8TSH - chains C and G of the 12 polymer chains in the assembly; structure by electron microscopy, 3.10 A resolution.

== Chain C ==
Name: Transport permease protein
From: Caldimonas thermodepolymerans
Reference sequence: A0A2S5T447 (A0A2S5T447_9BURK); residues 4-271 here correspond to UniProt positions 2-269 (UniProt number = residue number - 2)
Chain sequence (274 residues; numbered -2 to 271; the number before each row is that of its first residue; numbers below 1 keep their minus sign (Met-2 is residue -2)):
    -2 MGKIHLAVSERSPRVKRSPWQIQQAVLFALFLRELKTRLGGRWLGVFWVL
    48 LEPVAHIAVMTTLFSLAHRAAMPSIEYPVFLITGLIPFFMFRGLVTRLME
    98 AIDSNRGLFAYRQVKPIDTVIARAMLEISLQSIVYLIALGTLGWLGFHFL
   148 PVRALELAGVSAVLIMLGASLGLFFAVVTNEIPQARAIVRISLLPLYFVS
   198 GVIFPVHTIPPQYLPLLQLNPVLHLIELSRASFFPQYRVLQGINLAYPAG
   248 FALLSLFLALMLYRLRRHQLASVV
Not modelled in the structure: -2 to 11, 271
Differences from the reference sequence: initiating methionine (-2); expression tag (-1 to 3)
From the paper describing this entry:
  - mutagenesis - R89K: decreased stability

== Chain G ==
Name: Capsular biosynthesis protein
From: Caldimonas thermodepolymerans
Reference sequence: A0A2S5T4A0 (A0A2S5T4A0_9BURK); residues 3-371 here correspond to UniProt positions 2-370 (UniProt number = residue number - 1)
Chain sequence (390 residues; numbered -2 to 387; the number before each row is that of its first residue; numbers below 1 keep their minus sign (Met-2 is residue -2)):
    -2 MGKIHMKLVSRLTAKRLQWALVYLPMLVATVYFLVFSADRYVSESVITVR
    48 QTSSNAPTGGMSGAALLLAGLTPASREDTCYLQTYIHSMGLLQKLDQQLK
    98 LREHFGTPLRDPLFRLWGGTSQEWFLEYYRSRVEVLMDDICGLLTVRVQG
   148 FEPEFAQALNRAILEESERFVNELSHRMAREQGQFAEAELERATARLQEA
   198 KRQLIAFQAKHKLLDPLAQAQATGTLTAELQAALTRQEAELRNALTYLNE
   248 DSYQVKALRSQINALRQQIDEERLRATAGKNGDRINAVAAEFHDLQLQVG
   298 FAEDAYKLALAAVESARIEATRKLKSLVVVEPPVLPEIAEYPRRWYNLAT
   348 LLVVCCLIYGVVSLVVATIRDHQDGSGSGSHHHHHHHHHH
Not modelled in the structure: -2 to 4, 51-70, 205-288, 372-387
Differences from the reference sequence: initiating methionine (-2); expression tag (-1 to 2, 372-387); conflict Cys77 (Leu76 in A0A2S5T4A0), Cys138 (Ser137 in A0A2S5T4A0)
From the paper describing this entry:
  - self-association interface (contacts with another copy of this molecule); pairs are residue here / residue on that copy: Arg47-Glu74, Gln119-Leu332 (backbone contact), Pro333-Glu120 (backbone contact)

== How chain C and chain G interact ==
Residue-residue contacts - 26 pairs, chain C then chain G:
  Arg14(C) with Asp371(G), salt bridge
  Pro16(C) with Ile366(G); Arg367(G); His369(G)
  Ile19(C) with His369(G); Asp371(G)
  Gln20(C) with His369(G), hydrogen bond
  Arg109(C) with Gln370(G); Asp371(G)
  Gln110(C) with His369(G); Asp371(G), hydrogen bond
  Lys112(C) with His369(G)
  Ile114(C) with Thr365(G)
  Asp115(C) with His369(G), salt bridge
  Leu250(C) with Leu354(G), hydrophobic
  Leu251(C) with Leu354(G), hydrophobic
  Leu253(C) with Val358(G), hydrophobic
  Phe254(C) with Leu354(G), hydrophobic; Gly357(G); Val358(G), hydrophobic
  Leu257(C) with Val358(G); Leu361(G), hydrophobic; Val362(G), hydrophobic
  Met258(C) with Leu361(G)
  Arg261(C) with Ala364(G), hydrogen bond (side chain-backbone); Thr365(G), hydrogen bond
Also at the interface, not in a pair above, chain C (20 interface residues in all): Trp17, Gln238, Tyr260, Arg264
Also at the interface, not in a pair above, chain G (16 interface residues in all): Leu133, Val351, Ile355, Asp368

== In short ==
Chain C and chain G form an interface of 20 and 16 residues respectively; the contacts include 4 hydrogen
bonds and 2 salt bridges. Polar contacts include Arg14(C)-Asp371(G), Asp115(C)-His369(G) and
Gln20(C)-His369(G). From the paper: R89K of chain C reduces stability; a self-association interface involving
Arg47(G), Gln119(G) and Pro333(G).
Here chain C is Transport permease protein and chain G is Capsular biosynthesis protein, both from Caldimonas
thermodepolymerans. Entry 8TSH (S. thermodepolymerans KpsMT(E151Q)-KpsE in complex with ATP) was determined by
electron microscopy, deposited together with 8TSI, 8TSL, 8TSW, 8TT3 and 8TUN.
